2ODR - chains A and B of the 4 polymer chains in the assembly; structure by X-ray diffraction, 3.23 A resolution.

== Chain A ==
Molecule: phosphoseryl-tRNA synthetase
Organism: Methanococcus maripaludis
Notes: EC 6.1.1.-
UniProtKB: Q6LZE1 (Q6LZE1_METMP); residue numbers follow UniProt; this construct covers 1-537
Chain sequence (665 residues; numbered -18 to 2276; 1630 numbers in that range are skipped by the numbering (no residue carries them; nothing is unmodelled there); the number before each row is that of its first residue; numbers below 1 keep their minus sign (Met-18 is residue -18); X marks 109 residues of unknown identity (built as UNK)):
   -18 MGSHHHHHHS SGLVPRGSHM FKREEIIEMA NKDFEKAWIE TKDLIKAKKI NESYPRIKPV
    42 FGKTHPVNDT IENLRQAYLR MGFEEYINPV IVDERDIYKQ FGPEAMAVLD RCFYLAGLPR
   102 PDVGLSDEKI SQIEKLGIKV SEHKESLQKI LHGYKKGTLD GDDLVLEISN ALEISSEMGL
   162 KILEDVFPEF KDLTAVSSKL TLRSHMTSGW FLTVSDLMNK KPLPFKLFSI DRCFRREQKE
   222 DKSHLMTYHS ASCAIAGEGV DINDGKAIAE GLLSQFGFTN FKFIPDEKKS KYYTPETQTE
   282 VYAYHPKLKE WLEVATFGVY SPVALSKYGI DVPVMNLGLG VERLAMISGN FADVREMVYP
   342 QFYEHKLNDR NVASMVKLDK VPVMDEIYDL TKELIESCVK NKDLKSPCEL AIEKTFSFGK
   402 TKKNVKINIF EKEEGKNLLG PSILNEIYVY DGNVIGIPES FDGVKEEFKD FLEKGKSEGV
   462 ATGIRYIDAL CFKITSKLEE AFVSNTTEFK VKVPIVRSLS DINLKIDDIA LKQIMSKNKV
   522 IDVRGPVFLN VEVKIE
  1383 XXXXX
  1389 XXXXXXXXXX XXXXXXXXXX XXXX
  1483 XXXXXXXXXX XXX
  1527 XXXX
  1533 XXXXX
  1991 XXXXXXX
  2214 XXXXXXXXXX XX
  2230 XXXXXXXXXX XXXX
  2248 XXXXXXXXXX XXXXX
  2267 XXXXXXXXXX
Disordered / not traced: -18 to 3, 102-170, 383-422, 441-448, 483-502, 523-537
Construct notes: cloning artifact (-18 to 0)
Swiss-Prot annotation at these positions:
  - binding site (substrate): His186 to Thr188, Ser231 to Ser233, Tyr273, Tyr274, Asn317
What the authors report for this chain:
  - mutagenesis - H186A (>100-fold), S231A (>100-fold), S233A (>100-fold), K269A, K272A, Y273F (>100-fold), Y274F, N317A (>100-fold): decreased catalytic activity
  - mutagenesis - S271A: unchanged catalytic activity
  - specificity-determining residues: Ser271, Tyr273, Tyr274, Asn317

== Chain B ==
Molecule: phosphoseryl-tRNA synthetase
Organism: Methanococcus maripaludis
Notes: EC 6.1.1.-
UniProtKB: Q6LZE1 (Q6LZE1_METMP); residue numbers follow UniProt; this construct covers 1-537
Chain sequence (648 residues; numbered -18 to 2275; 1646 numbers in that range are skipped by the numbering (no residue carries them; nothing is unmodelled there); the number before each row is that of its first residue; numbers below 1 keep their minus sign (Met-18 is residue -18); X marks 92 residues of unknown identity (built as UNK)):
   -18 MGSHHHHHHS SGLVPRGSHM FKREEIIEMA NKDFEKAWIE TKDLIKAKKI NESYPRIKPV
    42 FGKTHPVNDT IENLRQAYLR MGFEEYINPV IVDERDIYKQ FGPEAMAVLD RCFYLAGLPR
   102 PDVGLSDEKI SQIEKLGIKV SEHKESLQKI LHGYKKGTLD GDDLVLEISN ALEISSEMGL
   162 KILEDVFPEF KDLTAVSSKL TLRSHMTSGW FLTVSDLMNK KPLPFKLFSI DRCFRREQKE
   222 DKSHLMTYHS ASCAIAGEGV DINDGKAIAE GLLSQFGFTN FKFIPDEKKS KYYTPETQTE
   282 VYAYHPKLKE WLEVATFGVY SPVALSKYGI DVPVMNLGLG VERLAMISGN FADVREMVYP
   342 QFYEHKLNDR NVASMVKLDK VPVMDEIYDL TKELIESCVK NKDLKSPCEL AIEKTFSFGK
   402 TKKNVKINIF EKEEGKNLLG PSILNEIYVY DGNVIGIPES FDGVKEEFKD FLEKGKSEGV
   462 ATGIRYIDAL CFKITSKLEE AFVSNTTEFK VKVPIVRSLS DINLKIDDIA LKQIMSKNKV
   522 IDVRGPVFLN VEVKIE
  1383 XXXXX
  1389 XXXXXXXXXX XXXXXXXXXX XXXX
  1483 XXXXXXXXXX XXX
  1523 X
  1533 XXXXX
  1991 XXXXXXX
  2215 XXXXXXXX
  2233 XXXXXXXXXX X
  2250 XXXXXXX
  2265 XXXXXXXXXX X
Disordered / not traced: -18 to 30, 102-170, 383-422, 441-448, 483-501, 523-537
Construct notes: cloning artifact (-18 to 0)
Swiss-Prot annotation at these positions:
  - binding site (substrate): His186 to Thr188, Ser231 to Ser233, Tyr273, Tyr274, Asn317

== Interface between chain A and chain B ==
Pairs across the interface (116; chain A residue first):
  Lys39(A) with Leu204(B), hydrogen bond (side chain-backbone); Pro205(B)
  Phe42(A) with Gly63(B)
  Gly43(A) with Leu60(B); Gly63(B); Phe64(B)
  Lys44(A) with Leu60(B); Phe64(B), hydrogen bond (backbone-backbone); Glu65(B); Glu66(B), hydrogen bond (backbone-backbone); Phe209(B)
  Thr45(A) with Arg56(B), hydrogen bond; Glu66(B), hydrogen bond
  His46(A) with Glu66(B), hydrogen bond (backbone-side chain); Ile68(B)
  Val48(A) with Ile68(B), hydrophobic
  Asn49(A) with Arg56(B); Glu66(B), hydrogen bond; Ile68(B)
  Asp50(A) with Arg56(B), salt bridge
  Glu53(A) with Glu53(B)
  Arg56(A) with Thr45(B), hydrogen bond; Asn49(B); Asp50(B), salt bridge
  Leu60(A) with Gly43(B); Lys44(B)
  Gly63(A) with Phe42(B); Gly43(B)
  Phe64(A) with Gly43(B); Lys44(B), hydrogen bond (backbone-backbone)
  Glu65(A) with Lys44(B), salt bridge
  Glu66(A) with Lys44(B), hydrogen bond (backbone-backbone); Thr45(B), hydrogen bond; His46(B), hydrogen bond (side chain-backbone); Asn49(B), hydrogen bond
  Tyr67(A) with Gln342(B)
  Ile68(A) with His46(B); Val48(B), hydrophobic; Asn49(B); Arg213(B); Val339(B); Tyr340(B); Gln342(B)
  Asn69(A) with Tyr340(B); Gln342(B)
  Pro70(A) with Tyr340(B)
  Val71(A) with Arg213(B)
  Met87(A) with Lys172(B)
  Leu90(A) with Leu99(B)
  Asp91(A) with Arg101(B), salt bridge
  Phe94(A) with Ala97(B)
  Tyr95(A) with Tyr95(B); Leu96(B); Ala97(B), hydrogen bond (backbone-backbone); Leu99(B), hydrophobic; Ala176(B), hydrophobic
  Leu96(A) with Tyr95(B); Leu183(B), hydrophobic
  Ala97(A) with Phe94(B); Tyr95(B), hydrogen bond (backbone-backbone); Ala97(B), hydrophobic; Ser178(B)
  Gly98(A) with Arg217(B)
  Leu99(A) with Leu90(B); Tyr95(B), hydrophobic; Arg217(B), hydrogen bond (backbone-side chain)
  Arg101(A) with Asp91(B), salt bridge
  Lys172(A) with Met87(B)
  Leu174(A) with Lys180(B), hydrogen bond (backbone-side chain)
  Thr175(A) with Lys180(B)
  Ala176(A) with Tyr95(B), hydrophobic; Ser178(B); Lys180(B)
  Ser178(A) with Ala97(B); Ala176(B)
  Lys180(A) with Leu174(B), hydrogen bond (side chain-backbone); Thr175(B); Ala176(B)
  Leu183(A) with Leu96(B), hydrophobic; Leu183(B), hydrophobic
  Leu193(A) with Phe343(B)
  Thr194(A) with Gln342(B), hydrogen bond
  Asp197(A) with Gln342(B); Phe343(B)
  Lys201(A) with Gln342(B), hydrogen bond (side chain-backbone); Phe343(B); Tyr344(B), hydrogen bond (side chain-backbone); His346(B); Ile510(B)
  Lys202(A) with His346(B)
  Phe209(A) with Lys44(B)
  Asp212(A) with Arg213(B), salt bridge
  Arg213(A) with Ile68(B); Val71(B); Asp212(B), salt bridge
  Phe215(A) with Phe215(B), hydrophobic
  Arg217(A) with Gly98(B); Leu99(B), hydrogen bond (side chain-backbone)
  Val339(A) with Ile68(B)
  Tyr340(A) with Ile68(B); Asn69(B)
  Gln342(A) with Tyr67(B); Ile68(B); Asn69(B); Thr194(B), hydrogen bond; Asp197(B); Lys201(B), hydrogen bond (backbone-side chain)
  Phe343(A) with Leu193(B); Asp197(B); Lys201(B)
  Tyr344(A) with Lys201(B), hydrogen bond (backbone-side chain)
  His346(A) with Lys201(B); Lys202(B)
  Ile510(A) with Lys201(B); Lys202(B); Pro203(B), hydrophobic
Other interface residues (no listed pair), chain A (70 interface residues in all): Val41, Ile72, Cys93, Leu198, Asn200, Pro203, Pro205, Gln219, Met227, Thr228, His230, Glu345, Leu348, Met356, Lys513
Other interface residues (no listed pair), chain B (69 interface residues in all): Lys39, Val41, Pro70, Ile72, Ala88, Cys93, Leu198, Asn200, Met227, Thr228, His230, Glu345, Leu348

== Overview ==
70 residues of chain A face 69 of chain B across their interface, with 25 hydrogen bonds and 7 salt bridges.
Polar contacts include Asp50(A)-Arg56(B), Arg56(A)-Asp50(B) and Glu65(A)-Lys44(B). The paper reports that
H186A, S231A and S233A of chain A, among others, reduce catalytic activity; specificity determinants
Ser271(A), Tyr273(A) and Tyr274(A) among others; 9 substitutions were tested in all.
Chain A is phosphoseryl-tRNA synthetase and chain B is phosphoseryl-tRNA synthetase, both from Methanococcus
maripaludis; the structure, Methanococcus Maripaludis Phosphoseryl-tRNA synthetase, was determined by X-ray
diffraction.
